3GIB - chains B and H of the 4 polymer chains in the assembly; structure by X-ray diffraction, 2.40 A resolution.

== Chain B ==
Molecule: Protein hfq
Organism: Escherichia coli
Notes: fragment: N-terminal fragment (2-69)
Reference sequence: P0A6X3 (HFQ_ECOLI); numbering as in UniProt (aligned over 2-69)
Sequence (68 residues; numbered 2 to 69; the number before each row is that of its first residue):
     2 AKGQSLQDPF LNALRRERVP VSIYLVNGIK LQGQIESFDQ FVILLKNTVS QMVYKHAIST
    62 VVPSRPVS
Disordered / not traced: 2-3, 69
Small-molecule neighbours:
  - N-cyclohexyltaurine (NHE; 2-[N-cyclohexylamino]ethane sulfonic acid), molecule 1: Gln8, Gln41, Phe42, Lys56, His57
  - N-cyclohexyltaurine (NHE), molecule 2: Phe42, Tyr55, His57
Curated features (UniProtKB/Swiss-Prot):
  - mutagenesis: Gln8 (Q8A: No effect on Hfq condensate formation in both growing and late stationary phases), Asp9 (D9A: No effect on Hfq condensate formation in both growing and late stationary phases), Arg16 (R16A: Almost completely disrupts the ability of Hfq to form condensates in both growing and late stationary phases), Arg19 (R19A: Almost completely disrupts the ability of Hfq to form condensates in both growing and late stationary phases), Tyr25 (Y25D: Almost completely disrupts the ability of Hfq to form condensates in both growing and late stationary phases), Lys31 (K31A: Almost completely disrupts the ability of Hfq to form condensates in both growing and late stationary phases)
From the paper describing this entry:
  - binding site for the 9-nt RNA strand (chain H): Tyr25, Leu26, Asn28, Gly29, Ile30, Lys31, Leu32, Gln33, Gln52, Thr61
  - specificity-determining residues: Gln33
  - mutagenesis - Y25A (100-fold), K31A (100-fold): decreased binding to A18 (citing earlier work)
  - mutagenesis - I30A (10-fold), I30D (10-fold): decreased binding to A27 (citing earlier work)

== Chain H ==
Molecule: 9-nt RNA strand
Sequence (9 nucleotides; row label = number of the first residue in the row):
     1 AAAAAAAAA

== Chain B / chain H interface ==
Pairs across the interface (20):
  Tyr25(B) with A4(H), stacking on the base
  Leu26(B) with A7(H), base contact
  Asn28(B) with A5(H), phosphate contact
  Gly29(B) with A4(H), hydrogen bond to the sugar; A5(H), sugar contact; A6(H), phosphate contact
  Ile30(B) with A5(H), sugar contact; A6(H), phosphate contact; A7(H), sugar contact
  Lys31(B) with A6(H), hydrogen bond to the phosphate
  Leu32(B) with A6(H), base contact; A7(H), base contact
  Gln33(B) with A6(H), hydrogen bond to the base
  Leu46(B) with A6(H), base contact
  Asn48(B) with A6(H), base contact
  Gln52(B) with A6(H), hydrogen bond to the base; A7(H), hydrogen bond to the base
  Ser60(B) with A4(H), base contact
  Thr61(B) with A4(H), hydrogen bond to the base
  Val63(B) with A4(H), base contact

== In short ==
14 residues of chain B face 4 of chain H across their interface; the contacts include 6 hydrogen bonds and 1
aromatic stacking contact. Polar pairs include Gln33(B)-A6(H), Gln52(B)-A6(H) and Gln52(B)-A7(H). From the
paper: a binding site for the 9-nt RNA strand (chain H) at Tyr25(B), Leu26(B) and Asn28(B) among others; Y25A
and K31A of chain B reduce binding to A18; 4 substitutions were tested in all.
Here chain B is Protein hfq (Escherichia coli) and chain H is a 9-nt RNA strand. Entry 3GIB (Crystal Structure
of the Complex of the E. coli Hfq with Poly(A)) was determined by X-ray diffraction.
